7OLH - chains A and B of the 4 polymer chains in the assembly; structure by X-ray diffraction, 3.65 A resolution.

# Chain A (and B)
Protein: Phosphoglucosamine mutase
Organism: Bacillus subtilis (strain 168)
Notes: EC 5.4.2.10; chain B of this document is another copy of the same molecule, construct and numbering; everything in this record applies to it too
UniProt: O34824 (GLMM_BACSU); residues 1-448 here = UniProt positions 1-448
Amino-acid sequence (464 residues; row label = number of the first residue in the row):
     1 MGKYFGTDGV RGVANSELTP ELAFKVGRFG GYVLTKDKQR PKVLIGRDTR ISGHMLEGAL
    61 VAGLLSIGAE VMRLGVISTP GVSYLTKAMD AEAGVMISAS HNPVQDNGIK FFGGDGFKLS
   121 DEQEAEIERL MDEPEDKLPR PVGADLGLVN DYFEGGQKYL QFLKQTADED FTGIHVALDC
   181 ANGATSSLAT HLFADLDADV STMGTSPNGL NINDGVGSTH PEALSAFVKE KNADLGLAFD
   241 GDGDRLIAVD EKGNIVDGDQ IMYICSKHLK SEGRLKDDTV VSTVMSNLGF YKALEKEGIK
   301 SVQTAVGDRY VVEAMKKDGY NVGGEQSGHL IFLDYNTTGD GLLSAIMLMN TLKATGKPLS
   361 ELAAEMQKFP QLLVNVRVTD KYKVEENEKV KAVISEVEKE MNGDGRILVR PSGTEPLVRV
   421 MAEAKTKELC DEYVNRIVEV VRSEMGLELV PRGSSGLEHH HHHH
Not modelled in the structure: 1, 370-464 (chain B: 1-2, 369-464)
Sequence notes: expression tag (449-464)
Swiss-Prot annotation at these positions:
  - active site: Ser100 (Phosphoserine intermediate)
  - binding site (Mg(2+)): Ser100, Asp240, Asp242, Asp244
  - modified residue: Ser100 (Phosphoserine)
From the paper describing this entry:
  - mutagenesis - D151A/E154A, D195A: unchanged binding to Cyclic di-AMP synthase CdaA
  - catalytic residues: Ser100 (citing earlier work)

# How chain A and chain B interact
Pairs across the interface (51):
  Val13(A) with Val142(B), hydrophobic
  Ala14(A) with Val142(B)
  Asn15(A) with Ser66(B), hydrogen bond (side chain-backbone); Arg140(B), hydrogen bond; Pro141(B), hydrogen bond (side chain-backbone); Leu146(B)
  Ser16(A) with Val142(B)
  Thr19(A) with Arg140(B)
  Pro20(A) with Phe24(B), hydrophobic; Arg140(B)
  Glu21(A) with Phe24(B); Asp136(B); Arg140(B), salt bridge
  Phe24(A) with Pro20(B), hydrophobic; Glu21(B)
  Ile51(A) with Gly143(B); Leu146(B); Gly147(B); Leu148(B), hydrophobic
  Ser52(A) with Leu146(B)
  His54(A) with Leu65(B); Val149(B)
  Met55(A) with Ala62(B); Leu65(B); Ser66(B); Leu146(B), hydrophobic
  Gly58(A) with Gly58(B)
  Ala59(A) with Ala62(B)
  Ala62(A) with Met55(B); Ala59(B)
  Leu65(A) with Met55(B)
  Ser66(A) with Asn15(B), hydrogen bond (backbone-side chain); Met55(B)
  Asp136(A) with Glu21(B)
  Arg140(A) with Asn15(B), hydrogen bond; Thr19(B); Pro20(B); Glu21(B), salt bridge
  Pro141(A) with Asn15(B), hydrogen bond (backbone-side chain)
  Val142(A) with Val13(B), hydrophobic; Ala14(B); Ser16(B)
  Gly143(A) with Ile51(B)
  Ala144(A) with Leu210(B), hydrophobic
  Leu146(A) with Asn15(B); Ile51(B); Ser52(B); Met55(B), hydrophobic
  Gly147(A) with Ile51(B)
  Val149(A) with His54(B)
  Leu210(A) with Ala144(B), hydrophobic
Interface residues without a listed pair, chain A (31 interface residues in all): Arg28, Arg40, Arg73, Gln105
Interface residues without a listed pair, chain B (31 interface residues in all): Arg28, Glu57, Gln105

# Overview
The chain A/chain B interface involves 31 residues from each chain, with 6 hydrogen bonds and 2 salt bridges.
Polar contacts include Glu21(A)-Arg140(B), Asn15(A)-Ser66(B) and Asn15(A)-Arg140(B). From the paper: the
catalytic residue Ser100(A); D151A/E154A and D195A of chain A leave binding to Cyclic di-AMP synthase CdaA
unchanged.
Both chains are Phosphoglucosamine mutase (Bacillus subtilis (strain 168)). Entry 7OLH (Bacillus subtilis
Complex structure 1 of diadenylate cyclase CdaA cytoplasmic domain (CdaACD) and the phosphoglucomutase GlmM
...) was determined by X-ray diffraction (same publication as 7OJS and 7OML).
